PDB entry 8JCA | X-ray diffraction, 1.65 A resolution | chains A and B

== Chain A ==
Name: ADP-ribosylation factor-like protein 8B
Source organism: Homo sapiens
Notes: EC 3.6.5.2
Reference sequence: Q9NVJ2 (ARL8B_HUMAN); numbering as in UniProt (aligned over 18-186)
Sequence (169 residues; each row starts with the number of its first residue):
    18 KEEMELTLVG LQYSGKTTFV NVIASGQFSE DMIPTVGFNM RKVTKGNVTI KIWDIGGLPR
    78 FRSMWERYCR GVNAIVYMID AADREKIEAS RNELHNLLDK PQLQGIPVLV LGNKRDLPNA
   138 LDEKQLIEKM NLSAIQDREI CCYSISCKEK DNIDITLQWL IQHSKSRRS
Not modelled in the structure: 182-186
Differences from the reference sequence: engineered mutation L75 (Gln in Q9NVJ2)
Ion coordination: Mg2+: T34, T52 (together with GTP)
Small-molecule neighbours: GTP (guanosine-5'-triphosphate): L28, Q29, Y30, S31, G32, K33, T34, T35, F45, S46, E47, M49, I50, P51, T52, I72, G73, G74, L75, N130, K131, D133, L134, S163, C164, K165
Swiss-Prot annotation at these positions:
  - binding site (GTP): Q29 to T35, N130 to D133
  - cross-link: K141 (Glycyl lysine isopeptide (Lys-Gly) (interchain with G-Cter in ubiquitin))
  - mutagenesis: T34 (T34N: Binds GDP, hence is inactive. Alters chromosome segregation. Decreases interaction with VPS41. Loss of lysosomal location. Loss of interaction with PLEKHM1 ...), M49 to R58 (Alters chromosome segregation), W70 (W70R: Preferentially binds GTP), G74 to Y85 (Alters chromosome segregation), N130 (N130I: Loss of GTP/GDP-binding. Affects chromosome segregation), K141 (K141R: Abolished ubiquitination by RNF167)

== Chain B ==
Name: Pleckstrin homology domain-containing family M member 2
Source organism: Homo sapiens
Reference sequence: Q8IWE5 (PKHM2_HUMAN); residues 1-165 here = UniProt positions 1-165
Sequence (165 residues; each row starts with the number of its first residue):
     1 MEPGEVKDRI LENISLSVKK LQSYFAACED EIPAIRNHDK VLQRLCEHLD HALLYGLQDL
    61 SSGYWVLVVH FTRREAIKQI EVLQHVATNL GRSRAWLYLA LNENSLESYL RLFQENLGLL
   121 HKYYVKNALV CSHDHLTLFL TLVSGLEFIR FELDLDAPYL DLAPY
Swiss-Prot annotation at these positions:
  - modified residue: M1 (N-acetylmethionine)

== How chain A and chain B interact ==
Residue-residue contacts - 25 pairs, chain A then chain B:
  E22(A) - R74(B)  salt bridge
  V53(A) - E107(B)
  V53(A) - S108(B)  hydrogen bond (backbone-side chain)
  V53(A) - R111(B)  hydrogen bond (backbone-side chain)
  G54(A) - S108(B)
  F55(A) - S105(B)
  F55(A) - S108(B)  hydrogen bond (backbone-side chain)
  F55(A) - Y109(B)  hydrophobic
  F55(A) - R111(B)  hydrogen bond (backbone-side chain)
  N56(A) - R111(B)  hydrogen bond
  M57(A) - H70(B)
  M57(A) - F71(B)  hydrophobic
  M57(A) - L112(B)
  W70(A) - F71(B)
  W70(A) - T72(B)
  W70(A) - R73(B)
  R77(A) - E147(B)  salt bridge
  R77(A) - F148(B)
  F78(A) - E147(B)
  R84(A) - R73(B)
  R84(A) - E75(B)
  R84(A) - E103(B)  salt bridge
  Y85(A) - R73(B)
  R87(A) - E75(B)  salt bridge
  G88(A) - R74(B)  hydrogen bond (backbone-side chain)
Other interface residues (no listed pair), chain A (16 interface residues in all): T52, K68, V89
Other interface residues (no listed pair), chain B (16 interface residues in all): E115

== In short ==
Chain A and chain B each contribute 16 residues to their interface; the contacts include 6 hydrogen bonds and
4 salt bridges. Polar contacts include E22(A)-R74(B), R77(A)-E147(B) and R84(A)-E103(B). Chain A binds GTP.
UniProt lists 11 GTP-binding residues and 25 mutagenesis sites on chain A.
Chain A is ADP-ribosylation factor-like protein 8B and chain B is Pleckstrin homology domain-containing family
M member 2, both from Homo sapiens; the structure, Cyrstal structure of SKIP RUN domain in complex with
GTP-bound Arl8b(Q75L), was determined by X-ray diffraction, deposited together with 8JC5.
